Entry 3JC9 (electron microscopy); this record covers chains Ca and Mj of the 79 polymer chains in the assembly.

# Chain Ca
Name: PilC
Organism: Myxococcus xanthus DK 1622
Reference sequence: Q1D0A0 (Q1D0A0_MYXXD); residue numbers follow UniProt; this construct covers 1-417
Sequence (417 residues; row label = number of the first residue in the row):
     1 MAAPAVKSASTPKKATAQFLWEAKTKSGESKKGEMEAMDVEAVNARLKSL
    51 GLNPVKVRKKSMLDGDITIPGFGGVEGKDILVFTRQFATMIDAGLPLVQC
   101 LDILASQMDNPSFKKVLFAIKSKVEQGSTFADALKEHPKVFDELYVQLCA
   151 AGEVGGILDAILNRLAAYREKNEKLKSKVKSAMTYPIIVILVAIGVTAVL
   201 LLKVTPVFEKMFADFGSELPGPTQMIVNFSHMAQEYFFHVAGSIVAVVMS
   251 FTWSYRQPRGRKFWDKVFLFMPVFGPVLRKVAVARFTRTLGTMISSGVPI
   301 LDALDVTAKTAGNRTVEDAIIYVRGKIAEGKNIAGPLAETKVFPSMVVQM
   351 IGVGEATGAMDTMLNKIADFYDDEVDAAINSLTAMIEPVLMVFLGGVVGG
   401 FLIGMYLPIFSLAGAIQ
Disordered / not traced: 1-68, 183-190, 259-268, 379-383, 408-417

# Chain Mj
Name: PilM
Organism: Myxococcus xanthus DK 1622
Reference sequence: Q1D0B0 (Q1D0B0_MYXXD); residue numbers follow UniProt; this construct covers 1-395
Sequence (395 residues; row label = number of the first residue in the row):
     1 MVRGSRPSGGQAGSRHFLGGVDGQCYAGCLSTESRMAKGKLVLGLDIGST
    51 SIKMILLKEQRKRGEVIYALQSFGMKPLPPEAIVDGALMNSTAIVQAVQD
   101 LMSELKVKGKDVAIGVSGHSVIIKKIQMPRMSQDELEESIQWEAEQYIPF
   151 DVKDVNIDTQILDGGGNDATGQMDVLLVAAKKDMINDYTTVVSEAGLAPV
   201 VVDVDAFAVQNMFSVNYDVPERETVVLINAGASVVNINIISNGATVFTRD
   251 VTIGGNQFTEEIQKQLNVSYEEAEALKIGGNGADADAVVPQDVERVLSSV
   301 AEQVAGEIQRSLDFYAGTAADSNFSKVYLSGGTAKIPALFKTIEARTGVP
   351 VEILNPFRKIEVDNRKFDPAFVMDVAPMAAVAVGLALRRPGDKLA
Disordered / not traced: 1-36, 392-395
Residues lining bound ligands: ATP (adenosine-5'-triphosphate): Ile47, Gly48, Ser49, Thr50, Ser51, Gly231, Ala232, Ser233, Val234, Gly255, Asn256, Ile278, Gly331, Gly332, Thr333, Lys335, Ile336, Pro377, Met378

# Interface between chain Ca and chain Mj
Residue-residue contacts (8; chain Ca residue first):
  Glu125(Ca) - Thr170(Mj)
  Gln126(Ca) - Pro129(Mj)
  Gln126(Ca) - Arg130(Mj)
  Gln126(Ca) - Met131(Mj)
  Gly127(Ca) - Pro129(Mj)
  Gly127(Ca) - Glu135(Mj)
  Gly127(Ca) - Ser139(Mj)
  Ser128(Ca) - Glu135(Mj)
Other interface residues (no listed pair), chain Ca (5 interface residues in all): Thr129
Other interface residues (no listed pair), chain Mj (8 interface residues in all): Leu136, Glu138

# Summary
Chain Ca and chain Mj form an interface of 5 and 8 residues respectively. Ligands of chain Mj: ATP.
Chain Ca is PilC and chain Mj is PilM, both from Myxococcus xanthus DK 1622; the structure, Architectural
model of the type IVa pilus machine in a non-piliated state, was determined by electron microscopy, deposited
together with 3JC8.
